9Q96 - chains M and N of the 8 polymer chains in the assembly; structure by electron microscopy, 4.60 A resolution (low resolution: residue-level contacts below are approximate; hydrogen-bond / salt-bridge calls are withheld).

== Chain M ==
Protein: RNA polymerase sigma-54 factor
Source organism: Klebsiella pneumoniae
UniProt: A0A377VEN9 (A0A377VEN9_KLEPN); the construct has insertions or renumbered stretches relative to UniProt, so the offset changes along the chain: 26-257 = UniProt 2-233; 259-292 = UniProt 234-267; 333-477 = UniProt 309-453
Amino-acid sequence (497 residues; each row starts with the number of its first residue; note: 41 numbers in that range are skipped by the numbering (no residue carries them; nothing is unmodelled there); a row labelled like 292A-292Z holds insertion residues (292A, then the next letters in order); numbers below 1 keep their minus sign (Met-19 is residue -19)):
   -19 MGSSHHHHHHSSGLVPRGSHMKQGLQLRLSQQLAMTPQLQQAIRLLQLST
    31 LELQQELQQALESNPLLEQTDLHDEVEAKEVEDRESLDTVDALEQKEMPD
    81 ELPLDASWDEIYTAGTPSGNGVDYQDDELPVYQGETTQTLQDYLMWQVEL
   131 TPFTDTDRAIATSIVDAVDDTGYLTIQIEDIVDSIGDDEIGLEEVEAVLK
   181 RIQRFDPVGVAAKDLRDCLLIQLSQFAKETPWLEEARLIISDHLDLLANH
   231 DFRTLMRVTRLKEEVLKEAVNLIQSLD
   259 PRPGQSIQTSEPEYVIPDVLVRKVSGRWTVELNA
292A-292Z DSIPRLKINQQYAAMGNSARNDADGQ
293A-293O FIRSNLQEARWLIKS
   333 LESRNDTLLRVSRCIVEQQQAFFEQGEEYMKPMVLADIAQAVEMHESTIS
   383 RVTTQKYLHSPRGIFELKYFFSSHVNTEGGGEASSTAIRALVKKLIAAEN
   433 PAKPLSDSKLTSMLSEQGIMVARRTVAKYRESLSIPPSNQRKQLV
Unresolved in the structure: -19 to 105, 292A-292Z, 293A-293O, 404-414, 474-477
Differences from the reference sequence: initiating methionine (-19); expression tag (-18 to 25)

== Chain N ==
Molecule: Nifh promoter non-template DNA
Sequence (46 nucleotides; each row starts with the number of its first residue; numbers below 1 keep their minus sign (DG-29 is residue -29)):
   -29 GCTGGCACGACTTTTGCACTCGACTAAAGGGGCGCGCATGCTGTTG

== How chain M and chain N interact ==
Residue-residue contacts (38):
  Met365(M) - DT-17(N)
  Val366(M) - DT-18(N)
  Val366(M) - DT-17(N)
  Leu367(M) - DT-18(N)
  Leu367(M) - DT-17(N)
  Leu367(M) - DT-16(N)
  Ala368(M) - DT-17(N)
  His377(M) - DT-15(N)
  His377(M) - DG-14(N)
  Glu378(M) - DT-16(N)
  Glu378(M) - DT-15(N)
  Ser379(M) - DT-16(N)
  Ser379(M) - DT-15(N)
  Thr380(M) - DT-15(N)
  Ser382(M) - DT-16(N)
  Pro436(M) - DG-26(N)
  Leu437(M) - DT-27(N)
  Leu437(M) - DG-26(N)
  Ser438(M) - DT-27(N)
  Ser438(M) - DG-26(N)
  Asp439(M) - DT-27(N)
  Asp439(M) - DG-26(N)
  Ser440(M) - DT-27(N)
  Ser440(M) - DG-26(N)
  Lys441(M) - DT-27(N)
  Arg455(M) - DG-26(N)
  Arg455(M) - DG-25(N)
  Thr457(M) - DC-24(N)
  Thr457(M) - DA-23(N)
  Lys460(M) - DG-25(N)
  Lys460(M) - DC-24(N)
  Glu463(M) - DG-26(N)
  Glu463(M) - DG-25(N)
  Ser464(M) - DG-25(N)
  Pro469(M) - DG-26(N)
  Pro469(M) - DG-25(N)
  Ser470(M) - DG-26(N)
  Ser470(M) - DG-25(N)
Other interface residues (no listed pair), chain M (24 interface residues in all): Phe403, Arg456

== Overview ==
24 residues of chain M face 10 of chain N across their interface.
Here chain M is RNA polymerase sigma-54 factor (Klebsiella pneumoniae) and chain N is Nifh promoter
non-template DNA. Entry 9Q96 (Cryo-EM Structure of Bacterial RNA polymerase-sigma54 transcription open complex
with wild type sigma54, from RPi(-10-1)) was determined by electron microscopy, deposited together with 9Q91,
9Q92, 9Q93, 9Q94, 9Q95, 9Q97 and 9Q98.
